Entry 5KXI (X-ray diffraction, 3.94 A resolution); this record covers chains D and E of the 5 polymer chains in the assembly.

== Chain D ==
Molecule: Neuronal acetylcholine receptor subunit alpha-4
Source organism: Homo sapiens
UniProt: P43681 (ACHA4_HUMAN); the construct has insertions or renumbered stretches relative to UniProt, so the offset changes along the chain: 1-338 = UniProt 27-364; 345-386 = UniProt 586-627
Chain sequence (386 residues; row label = number of the first residue in the row):
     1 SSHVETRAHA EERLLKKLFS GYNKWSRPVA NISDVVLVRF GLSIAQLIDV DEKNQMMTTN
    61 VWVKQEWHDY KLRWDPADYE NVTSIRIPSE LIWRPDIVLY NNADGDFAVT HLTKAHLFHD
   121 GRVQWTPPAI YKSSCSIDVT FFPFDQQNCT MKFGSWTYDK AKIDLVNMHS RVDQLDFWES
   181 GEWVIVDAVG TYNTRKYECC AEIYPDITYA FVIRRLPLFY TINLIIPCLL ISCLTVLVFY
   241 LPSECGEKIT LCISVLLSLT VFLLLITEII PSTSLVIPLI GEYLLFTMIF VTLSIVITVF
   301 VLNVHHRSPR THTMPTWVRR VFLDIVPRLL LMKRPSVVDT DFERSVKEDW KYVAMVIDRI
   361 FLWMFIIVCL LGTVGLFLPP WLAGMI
Not modelled in the structure: 1-7, 332-342, 382-386
Construct notes: linker (339-344)
Disulfides: C135-C149, C199-C200
Covalently attached groups: N-acetylglucosamine (NAG) linked to N148
Small-molecule neighbours: (S)-3-(1-methylpyrrolidin-2-yl)pyridine (NCT): Y100, S155, W156, T157, Y197, C199, C200, Y204
What the authors report for this chain:
  - binding site for (S)-3-(1-methylpyrrolidin-2-yl)pyridine: Y100, W156, Y197, Y204
  - specificity-determining residues: G154

== Chain E ==
Molecule: Neuronal acetylcholine receptor subunit beta-2
Source organism: Homo sapiens
UniProt: P17787 (ACHB2_HUMAN); the construct has insertions or renumbered stretches relative to UniProt, so the offset changes along the chain: 1-330 = UniProt 26-355; 337-393 = UniProt 446-502
Chain sequence (403 residues; row label = number of the first residue in the row):
     1 TDTEERLVEH LLDPSRYNKL IRPATNGSEL VTVQLMVSLA QLISVHEREQ IMTTNVWLTQ
    61 EWEDYRLTWK PEEFDNMKKV RLPSKHIWLP DVVLYNNADG MYEVSFYSNA VVSYDGSIFW
   121 LPPAIYKSAC KIEVKHFPFD QQNCTMKFRS WTYDRTEIDL VLKSEVASLD DFTPSGEWDI
   181 VALPGRRNEN PDDSTYVDIT YDFIIRRKPL FYTINLIIPC VLITSLAILV FYLPSDCGEK
   241 MTLCISVLLA LTVFLLLISK IVPPTSLDVP LVGKYLMFTM VLVTFSIVTS VCVLNVHHRS
   301 PTTHTMAPWV KVVFLEKLPA LLFMQQPRHH DDDQERSVSE DWKYVAMVID RLFLWIFVFV
   361 CVFGTIGMFL QPLFQNYTTT TFLHSDHSAP SSKSAWSHPQ FEK
Not modelled in the structure: 324-338, 374-403
Construct notes: linker (331-336); expression tag (394-403)
Disulfides: C130-C144
Covalently attached groups: N-acetylglucosamine (NAG) linked to N143
Small-molecule neighbours: (S)-3-(1-methylpyrrolidin-2-yl)pyridine (NCT): W57, S108, V111, L121
What the authors report for this chain:
  - binding site for (S)-3-(1-methylpyrrolidin-2-yl)pyridine: W57, V111, L121
  - specificity-determining residues: R149

== How chain D and chain E interact ==
Contacting residue pairs (77; chain D residue first):
  G21(D) - E5(E)
  N23(D) - E5(E)  hydrogen bond (backbone-side chain)
  W25(D) - P83(E)  hydrophobic
  W25(D) - H86(E)
  R27(D) - T1(E)
  R27(D) - E4(E)
  V29(D) - T1(E)  hydrogen bond (backbone-side chain)
  A30(D) - T1(E)  hydrogen bond (backbone-side chain)
  N31(D) - T1(E)
  I32(D) - D75(E)
  Y70(D) - T1(E)
  Y70(D) - D2(E)
  K71(D) - E5(E)  salt bridge
  V98(D) - F106(E)  hydrophobic
  N101(D) - Q41(E)
  A103(D) - I43(E)  hydrophobic
  F107(D) - P123(E)  hydrophobic
  S134(D) - Q41(E)  hydrogen bond
  W156(D) - W57(E)
  W156(D) - S108(E)
  W156(D) - L121(E)  hydrogen bond (side chain-backbone)
  W156(D) - P123(E)  hydrophobic
  T157(D) - R81(E)  hydrogen bond (backbone-side chain)
  T157(D) - S108(E)
  T157(D) - N109(E)
  Y158(D) - R81(E)
  D159(D) - R81(E)  salt bridge
  K162(D) - K79(E)
  K162(D) - R81(E)
  R195(D) - D171(E)  salt bridge
  Y197(D) - D171(E)
  E198(D) - D170(E)
  C199(D) - D170(E)
  C200(D) - F119(E)  hydrophobic
  C200(D) - L121(E)  hydrophobic
  G246(D) - E239(E)
  I249(D) - E239(E)
  I249(D) - T242(E)
  I249(D) - L243(E)  hydrophobic
  T250(D) - E239(E)  hydrogen bond
  T250(D) - T242(E)
  I253(D) - L243(E)  hydrophobic
  I253(D) - S246(E)
  L263(D) - N215(E)
  L264(D) - L257(E)  hydrophobic
  T267(D) - F211(E)
  T267(D) - N215(E)
  S272(D) - E177(E)  hydrogen bond
  S272(D) - F211(E)
  T273(D) - F211(E)
  S274(D) - K208(E)  hydrogen bond (side chain-backbone)
  S274(D) - P209(E)
  S274(D) - L210(E)  hydrogen bond (side chain-backbone)
  S274(D) - F211(E)  hydrogen bond (side chain-backbone)
  I277(D) - I214(E)  hydrophobic
  L285(D) - I214(E)  hydrophobic
  L285(D) - I218(E)  hydrophobic
  M288(D) - P219(E)  hydrophobic
  I289(D) - L222(E)  hydrophobic
  T292(D) - L222(E)
  I295(D) - L226(E)  hydrophobic
  I295(D) - L229(E)
  V296(D) - L229(E)  hydrophobic
  V299(D) - L229(E)  hydrophobic
  V299(D) - L233(E)
  V299(D) - L243(E)  hydrophobic
  F300(D) - Y232(E)  hydrophobic
  L302(D) - L233(E)  hydrophobic
  L302(D) - P234(E)
  L302(D) - C237(E)  hydrophobic
  N303(D) - Y232(E)  hydrogen bond (side chain-backbone)
  N303(D) - P234(E)
  N303(D) - M347(E)
  H306(D) - C237(E)
  R307(D) - M347(E)
  P309(D) - E340(E)
  R310(D) - Y344(E)  hydrogen bond
Also at the interface, not in a pair above, chain D (62 interface residues in all): Y22, S26, D96, Y100, N102, D104, S136, E202, L256, E268, I270, P271
Also at the interface, not in a pair above, chain E (59 interface residues in all): V8, N55, M77, S105, V111, A124, I125, K127, S175, G176, Y212, I223, D236, F314, L322

== In short ==
62 residues of chain D and 59 residues of chain E are in contact, with 13 hydrogen bonds and 3 salt bridges.
Polar pairs include K71(D)-E5(E), D159(D)-R81(E) and R195(D)-D171(E). The paper reports a binding site for
(S)-3-(1-methylpyrrolidin-2-yl)pyridine at Y100(D), W156(D) and W57(E) among others; specificity determinants
G154(D) and R149(E).
Chain D is Neuronal acetylcholine receptor subunit alpha-4 and chain E is Neuronal acetylcholine receptor
subunit beta-2, both from Homo sapiens; the structure, X-ray structure of the human Alpha4Beta2 nicotinic
receptor, was determined by X-ray diffraction.
